Entry 5NJ4 (X-ray diffraction, 2.40 A resolution); this record covers chains L and M of the 4 polymer chains in the assembly.

# Chain L
Protein: Reaction center protein L chain
From: Blastochloris viridis
UniProt: P06009 (RCEL_BLAVI); residues 1-273 here correspond to UniProt positions 2-274 (UniProt number = residue number + 1)
Amino-acid sequence (273 residues; each row starts with the number of its first residue):
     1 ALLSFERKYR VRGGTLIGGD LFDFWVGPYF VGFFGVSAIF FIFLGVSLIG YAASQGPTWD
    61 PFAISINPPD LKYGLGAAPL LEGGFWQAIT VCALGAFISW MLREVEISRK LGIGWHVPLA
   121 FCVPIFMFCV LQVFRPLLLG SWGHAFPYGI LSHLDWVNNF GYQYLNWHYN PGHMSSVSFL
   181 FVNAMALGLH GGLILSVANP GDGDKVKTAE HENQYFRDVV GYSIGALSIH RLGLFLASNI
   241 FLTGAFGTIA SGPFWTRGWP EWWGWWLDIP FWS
Ion coordination: Fe2+: His-190, His-230 (shared with His-217(M), Glu-232(M), His-264(M) of chain M)
Ligand contacts:
  - bacteriochlorophyll b (BCB), molecule 1: Val-46, Ile-49, Phe-97, Phe-128, Leu-131, Phe-146, Ile-150, Leu-151, His-153, Leu-154, Trp-156, Val-157
  - bacteriochlorophyll b (BCB), molecule 2: Phe-97, Phe-121, Pro-124, Ile-125, Met-127, Phe-128, Leu-131, Val-157, Asn-158, Phe-160, Gly-161, Tyr-162, Trp-167, His-168, Asn-170, Gly-172, His-173, Ser-176, Val-177, Leu-180, Phe-181, Ile-240, Phe-241, Gly-244, Ala-245, Gly-247, Thr-248
  - bacteriochlorophyll b (BCB), molecule 3: Val-157, Tyr-162, His-168, Phe-181
  - bacteriochlorophyll b (BCB), molecule 4: His-168, His-173, Met-174, Val-177, Ser-178, Phe-181, Val-182, Met-185, Val-220, Tyr-222
  - bacteriopheophytin b (BPB), molecule 1: Phe-41, Ile-42, Gly-45, Ile-49, Ile-89, Cys-92, Ala-93, Ala-96, Phe-97, Trp-100, Glu-104, Val-117, Ala-120, Phe-121, Val-123, Pro-124, Phe-128, Phe-146, Tyr-148, Gly-149, Ile-150, His-153, Ala-237, Ser-238, Phe-241
  - bacteriopheophytin b (BPB), molecule 2: Phe-181, Ala-184, Met-185, Leu-189, Phe-216, Val-219, Val-220
  - diacyl glycerol (DGA): Pro-171, Met-174, Ser-175, Ser-178, Trp-262, Trp-263, Trp-265
  - heptane-1,2,3-triol (HTO): Leu-75, Ala-77, Gln-87, Val-91, Trp-142
  - menaquinone-7 (MQ7): Tyr-29, Phe-30, Val-31, Gly-35, Ile-39, Ile-42, Trp-100, Arg-103
UniProt features mapped onto this chain:
  - binding site ((7R,8Z)-bacteriochlorophyll b): His-153, His-173
  - binding site (Fe cation): His-190, His-230
  - binding site (a ubiquinone): Phe-216

# Chain M
Protein: Reaction center protein M chain
From: Blastochloris viridis
UniProt: P06010 (RCEM_BLAVI); residues 1-323 here correspond to UniProt positions 2-324 (UniProt number = residue number + 1)
Amino-acid sequence (323 residues; row label = number of the first residue in the row):
     1 ADYQTIYTQI QARGPHITVS GEWGDNDRVG KPFYSYWLGK IGDAQIGPIY LGASGIAAFA
    61 FGSTAILIIL FNMAAEVHFD PLQFFRQFFW LGLYPPKAQY GMGIPPLHDG GWWLMAGLFM
   121 TLSLGSWWIR VYSRARALGL GTHIAWNFAA AIFFVLCIGC IHPTLVGSWS EGVPFGIWPH
   181 IDWLTAFSIR YGNFYYCPWH GFSIGFAYGC GLLFAAHGAT ILAVARFGGD REIEQITDRG
   241 TAVERAALFW RWTIGFNATI ESVHRWGWFF SLMVMVSASV GILLTGTFVD NWYLWCVKHG
   301 AAPDYPAYLP ATPDPASLPG APK
Ion coordination: Fe2+: His-217, Glu-232, His-264 (shared with His-190(L), His-230(L) of chain L)
Ligand contacts:
  - bacteriochlorophyll b (BCB), molecule 1: Leu-38, Ile-46, Met-120, Phe-154, Val-155, Ile-158, Val-173, Ile-177, Trp-178, His-180, Ile-181, Trp-183, Leu-184
  - bacteriochlorophyll b (BCB), molecule 2: Gly-62, Ala-65, Ile-66, Ile-69, Met-120, Leu-124, Phe-148, Ala-151, Ile-152, Phe-154, Val-155, Ile-158, Phe-175, Trp-183, Leu-184, Thr-185, Phe-187, Ser-188, Phe-194, Tyr-195, Cys-197, Trp-199, His-200, Ser-203, Ile-204, Ala-207, Tyr-208, Val-274, Met-275, Ala-278, Gly-281, Ile-282
  - bacteriochlorophyll b (BCB), molecule 3: Leu-184, Tyr-195, Tyr-208
  - bacteriochlorophyll b (BCB), molecule 4: Tyr-195, His-200, Gly-201, Ile-204, Gly-205, Tyr-208, Gly-209, Leu-212, Phe-270
  - bacteriopheophytin b (BPB), molecule 1: Ile-46, Ile-49, Ala-58, Phe-59, Gly-62, Ser-123, Leu-124, Trp-127, Val-131, Ile-144, Asn-147, Phe-148, Ala-151, Ser-271, Val-274, Met-275
  - bacteriopheophytin b (BPB), molecule 2: Tyr-208, Gly-211, Leu-212, Ala-215, Ala-216, Trp-250, Thr-253, Ile-254
  - heptane-1,2,3-triol (HTO): Trp-268, Phe-269, Leu-272, Met-273, Val-276
  - menaquinone-7 (MQ7): Leu-212, Leu-213, Ala-216, His-217, Thr-220, Val-243, Ala-246, Ala-247, Trp-250, Ile-254, Phe-256, Asn-257, Ala-258, Thr-259, Ile-260, Val-263, Trp-266, Phe-270
  - 15-cis-1,2-dihydroneurosporene (NS5): Ile-66, Ile-69, Leu-70, Met-73, Phe-88, Ile-104, Trp-113, Leu-114, Gly-117, Leu-118, Met-120, Thr-121, Val-155, Leu-156, Ile-158, Gly-159, Cys-160, Trp-169, Val-173, Pro-174, Phe-175, Gly-176, Ile-177, His-180
UniProt features mapped onto this chain:
  - binding site ((7R,8Z)-bacteriochlorophyll b): His-180, His-200
  - binding site (Fe cation): His-217, Glu-232, His-264
  - binding site (a ubiquinone): Trp-250

# Chain L / chain M interface
Residue-residue contacts (183):
  Leu-3(L) / Leu-248(M)  hydrophobic
  Leu-3(L) / Arg-251(M)
  Leu-3(L) / Asn-257(M)
  Phe-5(L) / Arg-239(M)
  Phe-5(L) / Glu-244(M)
  Glu-6(L) / Leu-248(M)
  Glu-6(L) / Trp-252(M)  hydrogen bond
  Lys-8(L) / Glu-244(M)  salt bridge
  Tyr-9(L) / Thr-241(M)  hydrogen bond
  Tyr-9(L) / Glu-244(M)  hydrogen bond
  Tyr-9(L) / Arg-245(M)
  Tyr-9(L) / Leu-248(M)  hydrophobic
  Tyr-9(L) / Trp-252(M)
  Arg-10(L) / Trp-252(M)
  Trp-25(L) / Trp-252(M)
  Pro-28(L) / Arg-251(M)
  Pro-28(L) / Trp-252(M)
  Pro-28(L) / Gly-255(M)
  Tyr-29(L) / Trp-252(M)
  Tyr-29(L) / Ile-254(M)
  Tyr-29(L) / Gly-255(M)
  Phe-30(L) / Trp-252(M)  hydrogen bond (backbone-backbone)
  Asp-60(L) / Gly-300(M)
  Phe-62(L) / Ala-301(M)
  Trp-100(L) / Thr-253(M)
  Arg-103(L) / Trp-252(M)  hydrogen bond (side chain-backbone)
  Arg-103(L) / Thr-253(M)  hydrogen bond (side chain-backbone)
  Glu-104(L) / Phe-249(M)
  Glu-104(L) / Thr-253(M)
  Ile-107(L) / Phe-249(M)  hydrophobic
  Ile-107(L) / Trp-252(M)
  Ile-107(L) / Thr-253(M)
  Ser-108(L) / Phe-249(M)
  Lys-110(L) / Trp-252(M)
  Leu-111(L) / Arg-245(M)  hydrogen bond (backbone-side chain)
  Leu-111(L) / Phe-249(M)
  Leu-111(L) / Trp-252(M)  hydrophobic
  Gly-112(L) / Phe-227(M)
  Ile-113(L) / Ala-223(M)
  Ile-113(L) / Val-224(M)  hydrophobic
  Ile-113(L) / Arg-245(M)
  Ile-113(L) / Phe-249(M)  hydrophobic
  Gly-114(L) / Ala-223(M)  hydrogen bond (backbone-backbone)
  His-116(L) / Thr-5(M)  hydrogen bond
  His-116(L) / Ala-219(M)
  His-116(L) / Leu-222(M)
  His-116(L) / Ala-223(M)
  Val-117(L) / Ala-219(M)  hydrophobic
  Val-117(L) / Thr-220(M)
  Val-117(L) / Phe-249(M)  hydrophobic
  Val-117(L) / Trp-250(M)  hydrophobic
  Leu-151(L) / Ala-301(M)
  Leu-151(L) / Pro-303(M)
  Ser-152(L) / Tyr-305(M)
  Leu-154(L) / Tyr-195(M)
  Asp-155(L) / Tyr-196(M)  hydrogen bond
  Asp-155(L) / Pro-303(M)
  Asp-155(L) / Tyr-305(M)  hydrogen bond
  Val-157(L) / Tyr-195(M)
  Asn-158(L) / Asn-193(M)
  Asn-158(L) / Tyr-195(M)
  Tyr-162(L) / Thr-185(M)
  Asn-166(L) / Asp-182(M)
  His-168(L) / Ile-181(M)
  His-168(L) / Leu-184(M)
  His-168(L) / Thr-185(M)
  Tyr-169(L) / Trp-178(M)  hydrophobic
  Tyr-169(L) / Asp-182(M)  hydrogen bond
  Met-174(L) / Trp-178(M)  hydrophobic
  Leu-180(L) / Ala-207(M)
  Asn-183(L) / Cys-210(M)  hydrogen bond (side chain-backbone)
  Asn-183(L) / Gly-211(M)
  Asn-183(L) / Phe-214(M)
  Ala-184(L) / Cys-210(M)  hydrophobic
  Ala-184(L) / Ser-271(M)  hydrogen bond (backbone-side chain)
  Ala-186(L) / Phe-214(M)
  Leu-187(L) / Cys-210(M)
  Leu-187(L) / Phe-214(M)
  Leu-187(L) / Gly-267(M)
  Gly-188(L) / Asn-147(M)
  Gly-188(L) / Trp-268(M)
  Gly-188(L) / Ser-271(M)
  Leu-189(L) / Ile-144(M)
  His-190(L) / His-217(M)
  His-190(L) / Glu-232(M)  salt bridge
  His-190(L) / His-264(M)  hydrogen bond
  Gly-191(L) / His-264(M)
  Gly-192(L) / His-143(M)
  Gly-192(L) / Ile-144(M)
  Gly-192(L) / Trp-268(M)
  Leu-193(L) / Ile-144(M)
  Ile-194(L) / Glu-232(M)
  Ile-194(L) / Ile-233(M)  hydrophobic
  Ile-194(L) / Ile-236(M)  hydrophobic
  Ile-194(L) / His-264(M)
  Leu-195(L) / His-143(M)
  Leu-195(L) / Glu-261(M)
  Leu-195(L) / His-264(M)
  Leu-195(L) / Arg-265(M)
  Ser-196(L) / Leu-140(M)
  Ser-196(L) / Gly-141(M)  hydrogen bond (backbone-backbone)
  Ser-196(L) / His-143(M)
  Val-197(L) / Leu-140(M)  hydrophobic
  Val-197(L) / Ile-233(M)  hydrophobic
  Asn-199(L) / Gly-141(M)
  Asn-199(L) / His-143(M)
  Asn-199(L) / Glu-261(M)  hydrogen bond
  Asn-199(L) / Arg-265(M)
  Pro-200(L) / Gly-139(M)
  Pro-200(L) / Gly-141(M)
  Val-206(L) / Ile-233(M)  hydrophobic
  Lys-207(L) / Leu-138(M)
  Lys-207(L) / Gly-139(M)  hydrogen bond (side chain-backbone)
  Lys-207(L) / Leu-140(M)
  Lys-207(L) / Ile-233(M)
  Glu-210(L) / Ile-17(M)
  Glu-210(L) / Val-19(M)
  His-211(L) / Val-19(M)
  His-211(L) / Leu-138(M)
  Glu-212(L) / Ile-233(M)
  Gln-214(L) / Ile-17(M)
  Gln-214(L) / Thr-18(M)
  Gln-214(L) / Val-19(M)  hydrogen bond (side chain-backbone)
  Gln-214(L) / Arg-28(M)
  Tyr-215(L) / Val-131(M)  hydrogen bond (side chain-backbone)
  Tyr-215(L) / Arg-134(M)
  Tyr-215(L) / Ala-135(M)
  Tyr-215(L) / Leu-138(M)  hydrophobic
  Tyr-215(L) / Ile-144(M)  hydrophobic
  Phe-216(L) / Ile-144(M)  hydrophobic
  Arg-217(L) / Asp-43(M)  salt bridge
  Arg-217(L) / Gln-45(M)
  Arg-217(L) / Pro-48(M)
  Arg-217(L) / Ile-49(M)
  Asp-218(L) / Arg-28(M)  salt bridge
  Asp-218(L) / Ile-49(M)
  Asp-218(L) / Tyr-50(M)  hydrogen bond (backbone-backbone)
  Asp-218(L) / Arg-130(M)  hydrogen bond (backbone-side chain)
  Asp-218(L) / Arg-134(M)  salt bridge
  Val-219(L) / Trp-127(M)
  Val-219(L) / Arg-130(M)  hydrogen bond (backbone-side chain)
  Val-219(L) / Arg-134(M)
  Val-220(L) / Ile-49(M)
  Gly-221(L) / Ile-46(M)
  Gly-221(L) / Gly-47(M)  hydrogen bond (backbone-backbone)
  Gly-221(L) / Pro-48(M)
  Gly-221(L) / Ile-49(M)
  Tyr-222(L) / Leu-38(M)
  Tyr-222(L) / Gly-42(M)
  Tyr-222(L) / Asp-43(M)  hydrogen bond (side chain-backbone)
  Tyr-222(L) / Gln-45(M)
  Ser-223(L) / Asp-43(M)
  Ile-224(L) / Gly-42(M)
  Ile-224(L) / Asp-43(M)  hydrogen bond (backbone-backbone)
  Ala-226(L) / Asp-230(M)
  Leu-227(L) / Gln-4(M)
  Leu-227(L) / Leu-222(M)  hydrophobic
  Leu-227(L) / Ala-225(M)  hydrophobic
  Leu-227(L) / Asp-230(M)
  Ser-228(L) / Ile-41(M)
  Ser-228(L) / Gly-42(M)
  Ile-229(L) / Phe-214(M)
  His-230(L) / His-217(M)  hydrogen bond
  His-230(L) / Gly-218(M)
  His-230(L) / Ile-221(M)
  His-230(L) / Glu-232(M)  salt bridge
  Arg-231(L) / Gln-4(M)  hydrogen bond (side chain-backbone)
  Arg-231(L) / Thr-5(M)  hydrogen bond (side chain-backbone)
  Arg-231(L) / Ile-6(M)  hydrogen bond (side chain-backbone)
  Arg-231(L) / Ile-41(M)  hydrogen bond (side chain-backbone)
  Gly-233(L) / Phe-214(M)
  Leu-234(L) / Ala-215(M)
  Ala-237(L) / Gly-211(M)
  Ala-237(L) / Ala-215(M)  hydrophobic
  Trp-263(L) / Trp-90(M)  hydrophobic
  Trp-263(L) / Trp-178(M)
  Trp-266(L) / Phe-85(M)
  Trp-266(L) / Arg-86(M)  hydrogen bond (side chain-backbone)
  Leu-267(L) / Arg-86(M)  hydrogen bond (backbone-side chain)
  Phe-271(L) / Leu-82(M)  hydrophobic
  Trp-272(L) / Gln-83(M)  hydrogen bond (backbone-side chain)
  Trp-272(L) / Arg-86(M)  hydrogen bond (backbone-side chain)
  Ser-273(L) / Arg-86(M)
Interface residues without a listed pair, chain L (94 interface residues in all): Ala-1, Ser-4, Ala-63, Ser-65, Asp-70, Pro-118, Ala-120, Ala-198, Asp-204, Ile-240, Asp-268
Interface residues without a listed pair, chain M (94 interface residues in all): Tyr-7, Arg-136, Ile-189, Tyr-208, Leu-213, Ala-216, Thr-237, Ala-247, Ala-302, Tyr-308

# Summary
The chain L/chain M interface involves 94 residues from each chain; the contacts include 35 hydrogen bonds and
6 salt bridges. Polar contacts include Lys-8(L)/Glu-244(M), His-190(L)/Glu-232(M) and Arg-217(L)/Asp-43(M).
Bacteriochlorophyll b, bacteriopheophytin b and menaquinone-7 are bound between chain L and chain M.
Here chain L is Reaction center protein L chain and chain M is Reaction center protein M chain, both from
Blastochloris viridis. Entry 5NJ4 (From macrocrystals to microcrystals: a strategy for membrane protein serial
crystallography) was determined by X-ray diffraction together with 5O4C and 5O64 from the same study.
